Entry 5GQW (X-ray diffraction, 1.80 A resolution); this record covers chain A.

[Chain A]
Molecule: 1,4-alpha-glucan branching enzyme GlgB
Organism: Cyanothece sp. (strain ATCC 51142)
Notes: EC 2.4.1.18
Reference sequence: B1WPM8 (B1WPM8_CYAA5); numbering as in UniProt (aligned over 1-773)
Sequence (793 residues; row label = number of the first residue in the row; numbers below 1 keep their minus sign (Met-19 is residue -19)):
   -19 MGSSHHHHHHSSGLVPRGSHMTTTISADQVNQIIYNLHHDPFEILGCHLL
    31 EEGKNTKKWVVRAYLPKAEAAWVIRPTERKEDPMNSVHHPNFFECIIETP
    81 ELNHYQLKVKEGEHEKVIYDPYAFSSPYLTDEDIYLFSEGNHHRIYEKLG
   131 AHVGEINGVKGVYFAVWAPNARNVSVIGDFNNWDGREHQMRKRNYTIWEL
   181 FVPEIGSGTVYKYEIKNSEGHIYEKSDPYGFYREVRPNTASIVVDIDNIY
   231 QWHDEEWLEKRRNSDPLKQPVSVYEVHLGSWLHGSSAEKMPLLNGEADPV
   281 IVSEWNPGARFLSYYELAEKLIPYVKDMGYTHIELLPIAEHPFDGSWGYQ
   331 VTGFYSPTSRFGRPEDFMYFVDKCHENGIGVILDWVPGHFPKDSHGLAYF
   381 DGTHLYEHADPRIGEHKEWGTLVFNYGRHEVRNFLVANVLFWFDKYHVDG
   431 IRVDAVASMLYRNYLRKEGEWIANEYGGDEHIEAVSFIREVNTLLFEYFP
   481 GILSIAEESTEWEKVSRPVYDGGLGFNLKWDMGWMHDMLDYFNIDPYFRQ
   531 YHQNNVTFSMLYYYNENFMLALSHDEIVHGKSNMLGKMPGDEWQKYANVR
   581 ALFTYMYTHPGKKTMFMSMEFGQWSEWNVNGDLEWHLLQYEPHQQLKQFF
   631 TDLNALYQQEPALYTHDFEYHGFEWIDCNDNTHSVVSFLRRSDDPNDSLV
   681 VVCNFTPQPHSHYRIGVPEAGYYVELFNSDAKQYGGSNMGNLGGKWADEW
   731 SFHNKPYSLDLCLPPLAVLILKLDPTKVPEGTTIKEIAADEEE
Not modelled in the structure: -19 to 4, 760-773
Differences from the reference sequence: initiating methionine (-19); expression tag (-18 to 0); engineered mutation Asn610 (Trp in B1WPM8)
Metal / ion sites: Mg2+ near Asp612 (its only coordinating residue here)
What the authors report for this chain:
  - conformationally variable residues (side-chain flip): Phe323
  - catalytic residues: Asp434, Glu487, Asp555 (by similarity / conservation)
  - mutagenesis - Y500A, Y500A/D501A, D501A, L541A, L541A/W655A, W655A: decreased catalytic activity
  - specificity-determining residues: Leu541

[Overview]
The paper reports catalytic residues Asp434, Glu487 and Asp555; Y500A, Y500A/D501A and D501A, among others,
reduce catalytic activity; 6 substitutions were tested in all.
Chain A is 1,4-alpha-glucan branching enzyme GlgB (Cyanothece sp. (strain ATCC 51142)); the structure, Crystal
structure of branching enzyme W610N mutant from Cyanothece sp. ATCC 51142, was determined by X-ray
diffraction, deposited together with 5GQU, 5GQV and 5GQX.
